PDB entry 8B0F | electron microscopy, 3.00 A resolution | chains C and D of the 7 polymer chains in the assembly

# Chain C
Name: Complement component C7
Source organism: Homo sapiens
UniProt: P10643 (CO7_HUMAN); residues 1-843 here = UniProt positions 1-843
Chain sequence (843 residues; each row starts with the number of its first residue):
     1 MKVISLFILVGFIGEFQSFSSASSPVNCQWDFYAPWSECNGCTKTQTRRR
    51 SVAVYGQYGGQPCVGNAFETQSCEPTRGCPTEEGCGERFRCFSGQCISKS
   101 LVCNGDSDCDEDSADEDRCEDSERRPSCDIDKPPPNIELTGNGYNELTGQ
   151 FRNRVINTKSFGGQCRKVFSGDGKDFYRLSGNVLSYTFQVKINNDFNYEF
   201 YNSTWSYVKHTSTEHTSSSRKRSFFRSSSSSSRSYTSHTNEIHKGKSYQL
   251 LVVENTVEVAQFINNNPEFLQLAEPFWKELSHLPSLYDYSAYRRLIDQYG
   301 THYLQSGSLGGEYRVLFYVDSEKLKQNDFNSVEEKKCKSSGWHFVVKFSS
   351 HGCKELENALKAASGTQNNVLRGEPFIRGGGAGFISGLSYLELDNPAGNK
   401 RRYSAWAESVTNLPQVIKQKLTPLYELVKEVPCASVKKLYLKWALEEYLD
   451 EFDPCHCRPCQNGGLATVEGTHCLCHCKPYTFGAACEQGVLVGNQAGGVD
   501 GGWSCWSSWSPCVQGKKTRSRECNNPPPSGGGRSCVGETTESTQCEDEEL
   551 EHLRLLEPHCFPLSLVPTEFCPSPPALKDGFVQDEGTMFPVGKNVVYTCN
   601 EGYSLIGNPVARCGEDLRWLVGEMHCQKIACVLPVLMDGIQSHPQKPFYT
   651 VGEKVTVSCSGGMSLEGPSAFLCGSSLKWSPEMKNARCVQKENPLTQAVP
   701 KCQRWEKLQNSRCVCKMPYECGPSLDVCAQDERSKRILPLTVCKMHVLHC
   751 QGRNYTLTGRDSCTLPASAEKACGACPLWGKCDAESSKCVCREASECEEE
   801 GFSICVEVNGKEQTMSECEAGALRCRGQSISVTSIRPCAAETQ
Not modelled in the structure: 1-22, 693-843
Curated features (UniProtKB/Swiss-Prot):
  - glycosylation: Trp36 (C-linked (Man) tryptophan), Asn202 (N-linked (GlcNAc...) asparagine), Trp503 (C-linked (Man) tryptophan), Trp506 (C-linked (Man) tryptophan), Trp509 (C-linked (Man) tryptophan), Thr696 (O-linked (GalNAc...) threonine), Asn754 (N-linked (GlcNAc...) (complex) asparagine)
  - natural variant: Arg220 (R220Q: In C7D), Gly379 (G379R: In C7D), Ser389 (S389T: Confirmed at protein level), Arg521 (R521S: In C7D), Thr587 (T587P: Confirmed at protein level), Glu682 (E682Q: In C7D), Arg687 (R687H: In C7D)
Cystine bridges: Cys28-Cys63, Cys39-Cys73, Cys42-Cys79, Cys85-Cys96, Cys91-Cys109, Cys103-Cys119, Cys128-Cys165, Cys337-Cys353, Cys433-Cys560, Cys455-Cys505, Cys457-Cys473, Cys460-Cys475, Cys477-Cys486, Cys512-Cys545, Cys523-Cys535, Cys571-Cys613, Cys599-Cys626, Cys631-Cys673, Cys659-Cys688

# Chain D
Name: Complement component C8 beta chain
Source organism: Homo sapiens
UniProt: P07358 (CO8B_HUMAN); residues -53 to 537 here correspond to UniProt positions 1-591 (UniProt number = residue number + 54)
Chain sequence (591 residues; each row starts with the number of its first residue; numbers below 1 keep their minus sign (Met-53 is residue -53)):
   -53 MKNSRTWAWRAPVELFLLCAALGCLSLPGSRGERPHSFGSNAVNKSFAKS
    -3 RQMRSVDVTLMPIDCELSSWSSWTTCDPCQKKRYRYAYLLQPSQFHGEPC
    47 NFSDKEVEDCVTNRPCRSQVRCEGFVCAQTGRCVNRRLLCNGDNDCGDQS
    97 DEANCRRIYKKCQHEMDQYWGIGSLASGINLFTNSFEGPVLDHRYYAGGC
   147 SPHYILNTRFRKPYNVESYTPQTQGKYEFILKEYESYSDFERNVTEKMAS
   197 KSGFSFGFKIPGIFELGISSQSDRGKHYIRRTKRFSHTKSVFLHARSDLE
   247 VAHYKLKPRSLMLHYEFLQRVKRLPLEYSYGEYRDLFRDFGTHYITEAVL
   297 GGIYEYTLVMNKEAMERGDYTLNNVHACAKNDFKIGGAIEEVYVSLGVSV
   347 GKCRGILNEIKDRNKRDTMVEDLVVLVRGGASEHITTLAYQELPTADLMQ
   397 EWGDAVQYNPAIIKVKVEPLYELVTATDFAYSSTVRQNMKQALEEFQKEV
   447 SSCHCAPCQGNGVPVLKGSRCDCICPVGSQGLACEVSYRKNTPIDGKWNC
   497 WSNWSSCSGRRKTRQRQCNNPPPQNGGSPCSGPASETLDCS
Not modelled in the structure: -53 to 3, 201-214, 328-345, 537
Curated features (UniProtKB/Swiss-Prot):
  - binding site (Ca(2+)): Leu84, Asn87, Asp89, Asp91, Asp97, Glu98
  - modified residue: Thr364 (Phosphothreonine)
  - glycosylation: Trp16 (C-linked (Man) tryptophan), Trp19 (C-linked (Man) tryptophan), Asn47 (N-linked (GlcNAc...) asparagine), Asn189 (N-linked (GlcNAc...) asparagine), Trp497 (C-linked (Man) tryptophan), Trp500 (C-linked (Man) tryptophan)
Cystine bridges: Cys11-Cys46, Cys22-Cys56, Cys25-Cys62, Cys68-Cys79, Cys73-Cys92, Cys86-Cys101, Cys108-Cys146, Cys324-Cys349, Cys449-Cys496, Cys451-Cys467, Cys454-Cys469, Cys471-Cys480, Cys503-Cys536
Covalent attachments: N-acetylglucosamine (NAG) linked to Asn189
Bound ions: Ca2+: Leu84, Asn87, Asp89, Asp91, Asp97, Glu98

# Chain C / chain D interface
Residue-residue contacts (149; chain C residue first):
  Gln61(C) - Ser527(D)
  Gln61(C) - Pro529(D)
  Val64(C) - Thr533(D)
  Phe92(C) - Asn81(D)
  Phe92(C) - Arg83(D)
  Glu111(C) - Gly145(D)
  Glu111(C) - Lys158(D)  salt bridge
  Glu111(C) - Tyr160(D)
  Glu111(C) - Lys253(D)  salt bridge
  Asp112(C) - Arg83(D)  hydrogen bond (backbone-side chain)
  Asp112(C) - Gly144(D)
  Ser113(C) - Lys107(D)  hydrogen bond (backbone-side chain)
  Ser113(C) - Gly145(D)  hydrogen bond (side chain-backbone)
  Ala114(C) - Arg83(D)
  Glu116(C) - Lys107(D)
  Asp117(C) - Arg83(D)  salt bridge
  Asp117(C) - Lys107(D)  salt bridge
  Arg118(C) - Tyr105(D)
  Glu120(C) - Arg103(D)  salt bridge
  Asp121(C) - Arg103(D)
  Asp131(C) - Pro148(D)
  Asp131(C) - Tyr150(D)  hydrogen bond
  Lys132(C) - Tyr150(D)
  Lys132(C) - Leu152(D)
  Lys132(C) - Asn153(D)
  Pro133(C) - Tyr150(D)
  Asn136(C) - Pro167(D)
  Leu139(C) - Thr166(D)
  Leu139(C) - Gln168(D)
  Asn142(C) - Gln168(D)
  Arg152(C) - Glu293(D)  salt bridge
  Arg152(C) - Lys412(D)
  Asn153(C) - His249(D)
  Asn153(C) - Lys251(D)
  Lys159(C) - Ser147(D)
  Lys159(C) - Pro148(D)
  Lys159(C) - His149(D)  hydrogen bond
  Glu274(C) - Lys253(D)  salt bridge
  Pro275(C) - Glu163(D)
  Glu279(C) - Pro254(D)
  Glu279(C) - Arg255(D)  salt bridge
  His282(C) - Arg255(D)
  Gln298(C) - Lys251(D)  hydrogen bond
  Gln298(C) - Pro254(D)
  Tyr299(C) - Glu163(D)  hydrogen bond
  Lys325(C) - Tyr183(D)
  Lys347(C) - Phe200(D)
  Phe348(C) - Gly199(D)
  Phe348(C) - Phe200(D)  hydrophobic
  Ser349(C) - Ser198(D)
  Ser349(C) - Gly199(D)  hydrogen bond (backbone-backbone)
  Ser350(C) - Lys197(D)
  His351(C) - Ser196(D)
  His351(C) - Lys197(D)  hydrogen bond (backbone-backbone)
  Gly352(C) - Ala195(D)
  Cys353(C) - Met194(D)
  Cys353(C) - Ala195(D)  hydrogen bond (backbone-backbone)
  Lys354(C) - Lys193(D)
  Lys354(C) - Met194(D)
  Glu355(C) - Glu192(D)
  Glu355(C) - Lys193(D)  salt bridge
  Leu356(C) - Thr191(D)
  Leu356(C) - Glu192(D)
  Glu357(C) - Asn189(D)
  Glu357(C) - Val190(D)
  Glu357(C) - Thr191(D)  hydrogen bond (backbone-backbone)
  Asn358(C) - Arg188(D)
  Asn358(C) - Asn189(D)
  Asn358(C) - Val190(D)
  Ala359(C) - Arg188(D)
  Ala359(C) - Asn189(D)  hydrogen bond (backbone-backbone)
  Leu360(C) - Phe186(D)  hydrophobic
  Leu360(C) - Glu187(D)
  Lys361(C) - Asp185(D)
  Lys361(C) - Phe186(D)
  Lys361(C) - Glu187(D)  hydrogen bond (backbone-backbone)
  Ala362(C) - Asp185(D)
  Ala363(C) - Ser184(D)
  Ala363(C) - Asp185(D)  hydrogen bond (backbone-backbone)
  Ser364(C) - Tyr183(D)
  Ser364(C) - Ser184(D)
  Gly365(C) - Ser182(D)
  Gly365(C) - Tyr183(D)  hydrogen bond (backbone-backbone)
  Thr366(C) - Glu181(D)
  Gln367(C) - Tyr180(D)
  Gln367(C) - Glu181(D)  hydrogen bond (backbone-backbone)
  Asn368(C) - Glu179(D)
  Asn368(C) - Tyr180(D)
  Asn369(C) - Leu177(D)
  Asn369(C) - Lys178(D)
  Asn369(C) - Glu179(D)  hydrogen bond (backbone-backbone)
  Val370(C) - Leu177(D)
  Leu371(C) - Phe175(D)  hydrophobic
  Leu371(C) - Ile176(D)
  Leu371(C) - Leu177(D)  hydrogen bond (backbone-backbone)
  Arg372(C) - Phe175(D)
  Arg372(C) - Lys178(D)
  Gly373(C) - Tyr173(D)
  Gly373(C) - Glu174(D)
  Gly373(C) - Phe175(D)  hydrogen bond (backbone-backbone)
  Glu374(C) - Tyr173(D)
  Pro375(C) - Lys172(D)
  Pro375(C) - Tyr173(D)  hydrogen bond (backbone-backbone)
  Phe376(C) - Gln170(D)
  Phe376(C) - Gly171(D)
  Phe376(C) - Lys172(D)
  Ile377(C) - Gln170(D)
  Ile377(C) - Gly171(D)  hydrogen bond (backbone-backbone)
  Arg378(C) - Thr169(D)
  Arg378(C) - Gln170(D)
  Gly379(C) - Thr169(D)  hydrogen bond (backbone-backbone)
  Gly380(C) - Thr169(D)  hydrogen bond (backbone-side chain)
  Ala382(C) - Thr169(D)
  Ala382(C) - Leu245(D)
  Ala382(C) - Val247(D)  hydrophobic
  Ala382(C) - Gly399(D)
  Gly383(C) - Gln396(D)
  Gly383(C) - Gly399(D)
  Gly383(C) - Asp400(D)
  Phe384(C) - Gln396(D)
  Ile385(C) - Thr169(D)
  Ile385(C) - Gln170(D)
  Ile385(C) - Gly171(D)
  Ile385(C) - Leu245(D)  hydrophobic
  Ser386(C) - Met395(D)  hydrogen bond (side chain-backbone)
  Ser386(C) - Gln396(D)
  Ser386(C) - Gly399(D)
  Gly387(C) - Ala392(D)
  Gly387(C) - Gln396(D)
  Ser389(C) - Tyr173(D)
  Tyr390(C) - Tyr173(D)
  Tyr390(C) - Leu389(D)
  Tyr390(C) - Pro390(D)  hydrogen bond (side chain-backbone)
  Tyr390(C) - Ala392(D)  hydrophobic
  Tyr390(C) - Met395(D)  hydrophobic
  Leu391(C) - Tyr173(D)
  Leu391(C) - Phe175(D)  hydrophobic
  Glu392(C) - Ala392(D)
  Leu393(C) - Phe175(D)  hydrophobic
  Arg402(C) - Ala392(D)
  Arg402(C) - Asp393(D)  salt bridge
  Arg402(C) - Gln396(D)  hydrogen bond
  Asn412(C) - Leu152(D)
  Leu413(C) - Ile151(D)  hydrophobic
  Leu413(C) - Pro167(D)  hydrophobic
  Leu413(C) - Thr169(D)
  Leu413(C) - Gln403(D)
  Gln415(C) - Gln168(D)
  Gln415(C) - Thr169(D)  hydrogen bond (side chain-backbone)
Other interface residues (no listed pair), chain C (84 interface residues in all): Ser107, Cys119, Pro135, Glu138, Phe151, Arg154, Gly381
Other interface residues (no listed pair), chain D (77 interface residues in all): Val162, Thr391, Gly528, Glu532

# Summary
Chain C and chain D form an interface of 84 and 77 residues respectively, with 27 hydrogen bonds and 10 salt
bridges. Polar contacts include Glu111(C)-Lys158(D), Glu111(C)-Lys253(D) and Asp117(C)-Arg83(D). Covalently
linked N-acetylglucosamine: at Asn189(D). From UniProt: 6 Ca2+-binding residues on chain D.
Here chain C is Complement component C7 and chain D is Complement component C8 beta chain, both from Homo
sapiens. Entry 8B0F (CryoEM structure of C5b8-CD59) was determined by electron microscopy.
